Entry 5SB4 (X-ray diffraction, 2.50 A resolution); this record covers chains A and E of the 6 polymer chains in the assembly.

# Chain A
Protein: Tubulin alpha-1B chain
Organism: Bos taurus
UniProt: P81947 (TBA1B_BOVIN); residues 1-451 here = UniProt positions 1-451
Sequence (451 residues; numbered 1 to 451; the number before each row is that of its first residue):
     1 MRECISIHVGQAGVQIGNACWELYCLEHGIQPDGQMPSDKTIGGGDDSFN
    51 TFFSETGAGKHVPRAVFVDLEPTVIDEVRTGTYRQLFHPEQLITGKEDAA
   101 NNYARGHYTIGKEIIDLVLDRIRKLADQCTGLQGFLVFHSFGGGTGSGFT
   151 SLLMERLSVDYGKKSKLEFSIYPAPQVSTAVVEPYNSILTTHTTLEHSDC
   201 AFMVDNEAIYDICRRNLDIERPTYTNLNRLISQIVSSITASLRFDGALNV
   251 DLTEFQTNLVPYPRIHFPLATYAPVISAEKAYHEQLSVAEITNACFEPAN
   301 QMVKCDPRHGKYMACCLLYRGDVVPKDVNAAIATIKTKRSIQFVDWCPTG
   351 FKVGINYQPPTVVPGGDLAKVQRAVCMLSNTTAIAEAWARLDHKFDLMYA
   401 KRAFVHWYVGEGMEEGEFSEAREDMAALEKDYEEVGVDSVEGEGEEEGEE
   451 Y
Unresolved in the structure: 438-451
Bound ions: Ca2+: D39, T41, G44, E55
Residues lining bound ligands: GTP (guanosine-5'-triphosphate): G10, Q11, A12, Q15, I16, D69, D98, A99, A100, N101, S140, G142, G143, G144, T145, G146, I171, P173, V177, S178, T179, E183, N206, Y224, L227, N228, I231
What the authors report for this chain:
  - binding site for the ligand 4B6: L167

# Chain E
Protein: Stathmin-4
Organism: Rattus norvegicus
UniProt: P63043 (STMN4_RAT); residues 5-145 here correspond to UniProt positions 49-189 (UniProt number = residue number + 44)
Sequence (143 residues; numbered 3 to 145; the number before each row is that of its first residue):
     3 MADMEVIELNKCTSGQSFEVILKPPSFDGVPEFNASLPRRRDPSLEEIQK
    53 KLEAAEERRKYQEAELLKHLAEKREHEREVIQKAIEENNNFIKMAKEKLA
   103 QKMESNKENREAHLAAMLERLQEKDKHAEEVRKNKELKEEASR
Unresolved in the structure: 3-5, 29-43, 144-145
Construct notes: initiating methionine (3); expression tag (4)
Curated features (UniProtKB/Swiss-Prot):
  - modified residue: S46 (Phosphoserine)

# Interface between chain A and chain E
Residue-residue contacts - 59 pairs, chain A then chain E:
  H107(A) - L54(E)
  Y108(A) - L54(E)  hydrophobic
  Y108(A) - A57(E)  hydrophobic
  T109(A) - R61(E)  hydrogen bond
  K112(A) - E58(E)  salt bridge
  L152(A) - L54(E)  hydrophobic
  E155(A) - I50(E)
  R156(A) - L47(E)
  R156(A) - Q51(E)
  V159(A) - P45(E)
  E196(A) - D44(E)
  H197(A) - D44(E)  salt bridge
  H197(A) - P45(E)
  D245(A) - C14(E)
  D245(A) - S16(E)  hydrogen bond (backbone-side chain)
  A247(A) - N12(E)
  A247(A) - S19(E)
  L248(A) - S19(E)
  P325(A) - Q18(E)
  P325(A) - F20(E)  hydrophobic
  N329(A) - M6(E)
  N329(A) - V8(E)
  N329(A) - F20(E)
  N329(A) - V22(E)
  I332(A) - V22(E)  hydrophobic
  I332(A) - L24(E)  hydrophobic
  K336(A) - L24(E)
  D345(A) - P27(E)
  D345(A) - S28(E)  hydrogen bond (backbone-backbone)
  C347(A) - P27(E)
  P348(A) - K25(E)
  P348(A) - P27(E)
  T349(A) - I23(E)
  T349(A) - L24(E)  hydrogen bond (backbone-backbone)
  T349(A) - K25(E)  hydrogen bond (backbone-backbone)
  G350(A) - V22(E)
  F351(A) - E21(E)
  F351(A) - V22(E)  hydrogen bond (backbone-backbone)
  F351(A) - L24(E)  hydrophobic
  K352(A) - F20(E)
  K352(A) - E21(E)  salt bridge
  V353(A) - S19(E)
  V353(A) - F20(E)  hydrogen bond (backbone-backbone)
  G354(A) - Q18(E)
  I355(A) - G17(E)
  I355(A) - Q18(E)  hydrogen bond (backbone-backbone)
  N356(A) - S16(E)  hydrogen bond (side chain-backbone)
  Y357(A) - T15(E)
  Y357(A) - S16(E)  hydrogen bond (backbone-backbone)
  Y357(A) - G17(E)
  Y357(A) - Q18(E)  hydrogen bond
  V409(A) - Q64(E)  hydrogen bond (backbone-side chain)
  G410(A) - R61(E)
  G410(A) - Q64(E)
  E411(A) - R61(E)  hydrogen bond (backbone-side chain)
  G412(A) - A57(E)
  G412(A) - R60(E)  hydrogen bond (backbone-side chain)
  G412(A) - R61(E)
  E414(A) - R60(E)  salt bridge
Other interface residues (no listed pair), chain A (40 interface residues in all): E113, S158, G246, V328, A333, W346
Other interface residues (no listed pair), chain E (31 interface residues in all): S46, K53, E55

# Overview
Chain A and chain E form an interface of 40 and 31 residues respectively, with 14 hydrogen bonds and 4 salt
bridges. Among the polar pairs are K112(A)-E58(E), H197(A)-D44(E) and K352(A)-E21(E). Bound to chain A: GTP.
The paper reports a binding site for the ligand 4B6 at L167(A).
Chain A is Tubulin alpha-1B chain (Bos taurus) and chain E is Stathmin-4 (Rattus norvegicus); the structure,
Tubulin-todalam-8-complex, was determined by X-ray diffraction, deposited together with 5SB3, 5SB5, 5SB6, 5SB7
and 7Z7D.
